9BEB - chains B and C of the 6 polymer chains in the assembly; structure by X-ray diffraction, 1.85 A resolution.

== Chain B (and C) ==
Name: Molybdenum-pterin binding domain-containing protein
Source organism: Eubacterium limosum
Notes: chain C of this document is another copy of the same molecule, construct and numbering; everything in this record applies to it too
UniProt: A0A0U3FVB3 (A0A0U3FVB3_EUBLI); numbering as in UniProt (aligned over 1-70)
Chain sequence (78 residues; each row starts with the number of its first residue):
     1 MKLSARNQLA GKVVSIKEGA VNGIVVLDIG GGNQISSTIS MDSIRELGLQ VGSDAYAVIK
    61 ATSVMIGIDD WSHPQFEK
Disordered / not traced: 70-78 (chain C: 71-78)
Sequence notes: expression tag (71-78)
Residues lining bound ligands:
  - tungstate(VI)ion (WO4), molecule 1: S4, A5, R6, I59, K60, A61, T62
  - tungstate(VI)ion (WO4), molecule 2: G19, A20, V21, N22
  - tungstate(VI)ion (WO4), molecule 3: T38, I39, S40, S43
What the authors report for this chain:
  - binding site for tungstate(VI)ion: S4, R6, A20, V21, N22, S40, K60, A61

== Chain B / chain C interface ==
Residue-residue contacts (30; chain B residue first):
  M1(B) - M1(C)  hydrogen bond (backbone-backbone)
  M1(B) - Q8(C)
  M1(B) - Y56(C)  hydrophobic
  M1(B) - V58(C)  hydrophobic
  K2(B) - L47(C)
  L3(B) - L3(C)  hydrophobic
  L3(B) - V58(C)  hydrophobic
  S4(B) - I39(C)
  S4(B) - S43(C)  hydrogen bond (backbone-side chain)
  S4(B) - L47(C)
  R6(B) - S40(C)  hydrogen bond
  R6(B) - D42(C)  salt bridge
  R6(B) - S43(C)
  Q8(B) - M1(C)
  T38(B) - K60(C)  hydrogen bond (backbone-side chain)
  I39(B) - S4(C)
  I39(B) - K60(C)
  S40(B) - R6(C)
  D42(B) - R6(C)
  S43(B) - S4(C)  hydrogen bond (side chain-backbone)
  S43(B) - R6(C)  hydrogen bond
  E46(B) - K2(C)  salt bridge
  E46(B) - R6(C)  salt bridge
  L47(B) - K2(C)
  L47(B) - S4(C)
  Y56(B) - M1(C)  hydrophobic
  V58(B) - M1(C)  hydrophobic
  V58(B) - L3(C)  hydrophobic
  K60(B) - T38(C)  hydrogen bond (side chain-backbone)
  K60(B) - I39(C)
Interface residues without a listed pair, chain C (16 interface residues in all): E46

== Summary ==
The chain B/chain C interface involves 16 residues from each chain; the contacts include 7 hydrogen bonds and
3 salt bridges. Polar contacts include R6(B)-D42(C), E46(B)-K2(C) and E46(B)-R6(C). Chain B binds 3 copies of
tungstate(VI)ion. From the paper: a binding site for tungstate(VI)ion at S4(B), R6(B) and A20(B) among others.
Chain B and chain C are both Molybdenum-pterin binding domain-containing protein (Eubacterium limosum); the
structure, Tungstate binding protein (Tungbindin) from Eubacterium limosum with eight Tungstates bound, was
determined by X-ray diffraction (same publication as 9BED, 9BEL, 9BEM, 9BJF and 9D2C).
